PDB entry 4HDV | X-ray diffraction, 2.70 A resolution | chains A and B of the 3 polymer chains in the assembly

Chain A:
Name: Alkyltransferase-like protein 1
Source organism: Schizosaccharomyces pombe
UniProt: Q9UTN9 (ATL1_SCHPO); numbering as in UniProt (aligned over 1-108)
Chain sequence (116 residues; each row starts with the number of its first residue):
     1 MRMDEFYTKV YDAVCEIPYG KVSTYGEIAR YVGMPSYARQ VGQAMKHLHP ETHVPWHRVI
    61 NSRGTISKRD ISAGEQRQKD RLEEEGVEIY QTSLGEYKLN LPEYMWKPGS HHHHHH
Unresolved in the structure: 109-116
Sequence notes: expression tag (109-116)
Curated features (UniProtKB/Swiss-Prot):
  - site: Tyr25 (Required for phosphate rotation/nucleotide flipping), Arg39 (Arg finger, required for nucleotide flipping), Arg69 (Critical for recognition of O(6)-alkylguanines, probes the electrostatic potential of the flipped base to distinguish between O(6)-alkylguanine and guanine)
  - mutagenesis: Arg69 (R69A/F: Reduces discrimination of modified bases 10-100-fold and increases sensitivity toward alkylating agents)
Reported in the primary citation:
  - binding site for the 13-nt DNA strand (chain B): Tyr25, Arg69
  - conformationally variable residues (loop rearrangement, side-chain flip): Trp56, Thr65 to Ala73
  - mutagenesis - R69F (10-fold): decreased binding to ODNs containing O6-alkylguanines
  - mutagenesis - R69A, R69F: decreased growth in response to MNNG
  - mutagenesis - R69A: increased binding to natural (G-containing) sequence

Chain B:
Molecule: 13-nt DNA strand
Sequence (13 nucleotides; numbered 1 to 13; the number before each row is that of its first residue):
     1 GCCATGXCTA GTA
Modified residues: 1AP (2,6-diaminopurine nucleotide) at position 7

Interface between chain A and chain B:
Contacting residue pairs - 24 pairs, chain A then chain B:
  Thr24(A) - DT9(B)  phosphate contact
  Tyr25(A) - 1AP_7(B)  base contact
  Tyr25(A) - DC8(B)  phosphate contact
  Tyr25(A) - DT9(B)  phosphate contact
  Gly26(A) - DT9(B)  hydrogen bond to the phosphate
  Arg30(A) - DA10(B)  salt bridge to the phosphate
  Ala38(A) - DC8(B)  sugar contact
  Ala38(A) - DT9(B)  sugar contact
  Arg39(A) - DG6(B)  hydrogen bond to the base
  Arg39(A) - DC8(B)  base contact
  Gln43(A) - DG6(B)  base contact
  Met45(A) - 1AP_7(B)  base contact
  Lys46(A) - 1AP_7(B)  salt bridge to the phosphate
  Trp56(A) - 1AP_7(B)  base contact
  Val59(A) - 1AP_7(B)  base contact
  Asn61(A) - DT9(B)  phosphate contact
  Ser62(A) - DT9(B)  hydrogen bond to the phosphate
  Ser62(A) - DA10(B)  phosphate contact
  Ser67(A) - 1AP_7(B)  hydrogen bond to the phosphate
  Ser67(A) - DC8(B)  hydrogen bond to the phosphate
  Lys68(A) - 1AP_7(B)  sugar contact
  Arg69(A) - 1AP_7(B)  base contact
  Asp70(A) - 1AP_7(B)  phosphate contact
  Gln78(A) - 1AP_7(B)  base contact
Interface residues without a listed pair, chain A (20 interface residues in all): Gln40, Gly42

In short:
The interface between chain A and chain B involves 20 residues on one side and 5 on the other; the contacts
include 5 hydrogen bonds and 2 salt bridges. Polar contacts include Arg39(A)-DG6(B), Gly26(A)-DT9(B) and
Ser62(A)-DT9(B). The paper reports a binding site for the 13-nt DNA strand (chain B) at Tyr25(A) and Arg69(A);
R69A and R69F of chain A reduce growth in response to MNNG.
Here chain A is Alkyltransferase-like protein 1 (Schizosaccharomyces pombe) and chain B is a 13-nt DNA strand.
Entry 4HDV (Crystal structure of S. pombe ATL1 in complex with damaged DNA containing 2,6-diaminopurine) was
determined by X-ray diffraction (same publication as 4HDU).
